7CH0 - chains A and H of the 12 polymer chains in the assembly; structure by electron microscopy, 3.70 A resolution.

Chain A:
Name: Lipid asymmetry maintenance ABC transporter permease subunit MlaE
Source organism: Escherichia coli K-12
UniProtKB: A0A4S5B3V0 (A0A4S5B3V0_ECOLI); residues 1-260 here = UniProt positions 1-260
Sequence (260 residues; numbered 1 to 260; the number before each row is that of its first residue):
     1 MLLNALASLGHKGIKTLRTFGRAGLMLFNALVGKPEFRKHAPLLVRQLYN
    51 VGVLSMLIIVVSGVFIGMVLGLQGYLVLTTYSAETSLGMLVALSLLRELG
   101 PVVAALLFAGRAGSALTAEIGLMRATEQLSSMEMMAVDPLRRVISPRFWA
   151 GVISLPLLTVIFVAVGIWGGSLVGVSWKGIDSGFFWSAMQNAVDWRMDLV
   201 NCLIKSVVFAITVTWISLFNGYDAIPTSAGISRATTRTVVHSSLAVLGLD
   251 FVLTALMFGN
Unresolved in the structure: 1-2, 260
From the paper describing this entry:
  - mutagenesis - I14N, R97E, L99N, R237E/H241E: decreased growth in response to SDS/EDTA

Chain H:
Name: Outer membrane lipid asymmetry maintenance protein MlaD
Source organism: Escherichia coli K-12
UniProtKB: A0A6D2XU65 (A0A6D2XU65_ECOLI); residues 1-183 here = UniProt positions 1-183
Sequence (183 residues; each row starts with the number of its first residue):
     1 MQTKKNEIWVGIFLLAALLAALFVCLKAANVTSIRTEPTYTLYATFDNIG
    51 GLKARSPVSIGGVVVGRVADITLDPKTYLPRVTLEIEQRYNHIPDTSSLS
   101 IRTSGLLGEQYLALNVGFEDPELGTAILKDGDTIQDTKSAMVLEDLIGQF
   151 LYGSKGDDNKNSGDAPAAAPGNNETTEPVGTTK
Unresolved in the structure: 1-3, 31-35, 153-183

How chain A and chain H interact:
Pairs across the interface (17):
  Leu-17(A) with Glu-7(H); Gly-11(H); Leu-15(H), hydrophobic
  Arg-18(A) with Glu-7(H); Ile-8(H)
  Phe-20(A) with Leu-14(H); Leu-15(H), hydrophobic
  Gly-21(A) with Glu-7(H); Val-10(H); Gly-11(H)
  Arg-22(A) with Glu-7(H)
  Gly-24(A) with Leu-14(H)
  Val-252(A) with Cys-25(H), hydrophobic
  Ala-255(A) with Ala-29(H)
  Leu-256(A) with Cys-25(H), hydrophobic; Ala-28(H); Ala-29(H), hydrophobic
Other interface residues (no listed pair), chain A (12 interface residues in all): Leu-25, Trp-215, Leu-249
Other interface residues (no listed pair), chain H (14 interface residues in all): Lys-4, Asn-6, Ile-12, Leu-22, Leu-26

Overview:
12 residues of chain A face 14 of chain H across their interface. The paper reports that I14N, R97E and L99N
of chain A, among others, reduce growth in response to SDS/EDTA.
Chain A is Lipid asymmetry maintenance ABC transporter permease subunit MlaE and chain H is Outer membrane
lipid asymmetry maintenance protein MlaD, both from Escherichia coli K-12; the structure, The overall
structure of the MlaFEDB complex in ATP-bound EQclose conformation (Mutation of E170Q on MlaF), was determined
by electron microscopy, deposited together with 7CGE and 7CGN.
